Entry 2KYL (solution NMR); this record covers chains A and B.

== Chain A ==
Name: Microtubule-associated serine/threonine-protein kinase 2
Organism: Homo sapiens
Notes: EC 2.7.11.1; fragment: PDZ domain
UniProt: Q6P0Q8 (MAST2_HUMAN); residues 2-96 here correspond to UniProt positions 1099-1193 (UniProt number = residue number + 1097)
Chain sequence (96 residues; numbered 1 to 96; the number before each row is that of its first residue):
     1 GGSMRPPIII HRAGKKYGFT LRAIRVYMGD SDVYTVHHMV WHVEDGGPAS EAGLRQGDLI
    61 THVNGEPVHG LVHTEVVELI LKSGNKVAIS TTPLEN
Differences from the reference sequence: expression tag (1)

== Chain B ==
Name: C-terminus of Phosphatidylinositol-3,4,5-trisphosphate 3-phosphatase and dual-specificity protein phosphatase PTEN
UniProt: P60484 (PTEN_HUMAN); residues 97-109 here correspond to UniProt positions 391-403 (UniProt number = residue number + 294)
Chain sequence (13 residues; numbered 97 to 109; the number before each row is that of its first residue):
    97 PFDEDQHTQI TKV
Curated features (UniProtKB/Swiss-Prot):
  - motif: Thr-107 to Val-109 (PDZ domain-binding)
  - modified residue: Thr-107 (Phosphothreonine)

== Chain A / chain B interface ==
Contacting residue pairs - 35 pairs, chain A then chain B:
  Lys-15(A) / Val-109(B)
  Lys-16(A) / Lys-108(B)
  Lys-16(A) / Val-109(B)
  Tyr-17(A) / Val-109(B)
  Phe-19(A) / Lys-108(B)
  Phe-19(A) / Val-109(B)
  Thr-20(A) / Ile-106(B)
  Thr-20(A) / Lys-108(B)
  Leu-21(A) / Ile-106(B)
  Leu-21(A) / Thr-107(B)
  Arg-22(A) / Glu-100(B)
  Arg-22(A) / Asp-101(B)
  Arg-22(A) / Thr-104(B)
  Arg-22(A) / Gln-105(B)
  Arg-22(A) / Ile-106(B)
  Ala-23(A) / His-103(B)
  Ala-23(A) / Thr-104(B)
  Ala-23(A) / Gln-105(B)
  Ile-24(A) / Phe-98(B)
  Ile-24(A) / Thr-104(B)
  Arg-25(A) / Pro-97(B)
  Arg-25(A) / Phe-98(B)
  Arg-25(A) / Glu-100(B)
  Arg-25(A) / His-103(B)
  Arg-25(A) / Thr-104(B)
  Val-26(A) / Phe-98(B)
  Tyr-27(A) / His-103(B)
  Met-39(A) / Phe-98(B)
  Trp-41(A) / Asp-99(B)
  Glu-44(A) / Lys-108(B)
  His-73(A) / Gln-105(B)
  His-73(A) / Ile-106(B)
  His-73(A) / Thr-107(B)
  Ile-80(A) / Val-109(B)
  Leu-81(A) / Val-109(B)
Other interface residues (no listed pair), chain A (21 interface residues in all): Gly-18, Val-77, Leu-94
Other interface residues (no listed pair), chain B (13 interface residues in all): Gln-102

== In short ==
21 residues of chain A and 13 residues of chain B are in contact.
Chain A is Microtubule-associated serine/threonine-protein kinase 2 (Homo sapiens) and chain B is C-terminus
of Phosphatidylinositol-3,4,5-trisphosphate 3-phosphatase and dual-specificity protein phosphatase PTEN; the
structure, Solution structure of MAST2-PDZ complexed with the C-terminus of PTEN, was determined by solution
NMR.
